PDB entry 7W0F | electron microscopy, 4.55 A resolution (low resolution: residue-level contacts below are approximate; hydrogen-bond / salt-bridge calls are withheld) | chains A and C of the 6 polymer chains in the assembly

# Chain A
Molecule: Dicer-2, isoform A
Organism: Drosophila melanogaster
Notes: EC 3.1.21.1, 3.1.26.-, 3.1.26.3, 3.6.1.3
UniProtKB: A1ZAW0 (A1ZAW0_DROME); numbering as in UniProt (aligned over 1-1722)
Sequence (1722 residues; row label = number of the first residue in the row):
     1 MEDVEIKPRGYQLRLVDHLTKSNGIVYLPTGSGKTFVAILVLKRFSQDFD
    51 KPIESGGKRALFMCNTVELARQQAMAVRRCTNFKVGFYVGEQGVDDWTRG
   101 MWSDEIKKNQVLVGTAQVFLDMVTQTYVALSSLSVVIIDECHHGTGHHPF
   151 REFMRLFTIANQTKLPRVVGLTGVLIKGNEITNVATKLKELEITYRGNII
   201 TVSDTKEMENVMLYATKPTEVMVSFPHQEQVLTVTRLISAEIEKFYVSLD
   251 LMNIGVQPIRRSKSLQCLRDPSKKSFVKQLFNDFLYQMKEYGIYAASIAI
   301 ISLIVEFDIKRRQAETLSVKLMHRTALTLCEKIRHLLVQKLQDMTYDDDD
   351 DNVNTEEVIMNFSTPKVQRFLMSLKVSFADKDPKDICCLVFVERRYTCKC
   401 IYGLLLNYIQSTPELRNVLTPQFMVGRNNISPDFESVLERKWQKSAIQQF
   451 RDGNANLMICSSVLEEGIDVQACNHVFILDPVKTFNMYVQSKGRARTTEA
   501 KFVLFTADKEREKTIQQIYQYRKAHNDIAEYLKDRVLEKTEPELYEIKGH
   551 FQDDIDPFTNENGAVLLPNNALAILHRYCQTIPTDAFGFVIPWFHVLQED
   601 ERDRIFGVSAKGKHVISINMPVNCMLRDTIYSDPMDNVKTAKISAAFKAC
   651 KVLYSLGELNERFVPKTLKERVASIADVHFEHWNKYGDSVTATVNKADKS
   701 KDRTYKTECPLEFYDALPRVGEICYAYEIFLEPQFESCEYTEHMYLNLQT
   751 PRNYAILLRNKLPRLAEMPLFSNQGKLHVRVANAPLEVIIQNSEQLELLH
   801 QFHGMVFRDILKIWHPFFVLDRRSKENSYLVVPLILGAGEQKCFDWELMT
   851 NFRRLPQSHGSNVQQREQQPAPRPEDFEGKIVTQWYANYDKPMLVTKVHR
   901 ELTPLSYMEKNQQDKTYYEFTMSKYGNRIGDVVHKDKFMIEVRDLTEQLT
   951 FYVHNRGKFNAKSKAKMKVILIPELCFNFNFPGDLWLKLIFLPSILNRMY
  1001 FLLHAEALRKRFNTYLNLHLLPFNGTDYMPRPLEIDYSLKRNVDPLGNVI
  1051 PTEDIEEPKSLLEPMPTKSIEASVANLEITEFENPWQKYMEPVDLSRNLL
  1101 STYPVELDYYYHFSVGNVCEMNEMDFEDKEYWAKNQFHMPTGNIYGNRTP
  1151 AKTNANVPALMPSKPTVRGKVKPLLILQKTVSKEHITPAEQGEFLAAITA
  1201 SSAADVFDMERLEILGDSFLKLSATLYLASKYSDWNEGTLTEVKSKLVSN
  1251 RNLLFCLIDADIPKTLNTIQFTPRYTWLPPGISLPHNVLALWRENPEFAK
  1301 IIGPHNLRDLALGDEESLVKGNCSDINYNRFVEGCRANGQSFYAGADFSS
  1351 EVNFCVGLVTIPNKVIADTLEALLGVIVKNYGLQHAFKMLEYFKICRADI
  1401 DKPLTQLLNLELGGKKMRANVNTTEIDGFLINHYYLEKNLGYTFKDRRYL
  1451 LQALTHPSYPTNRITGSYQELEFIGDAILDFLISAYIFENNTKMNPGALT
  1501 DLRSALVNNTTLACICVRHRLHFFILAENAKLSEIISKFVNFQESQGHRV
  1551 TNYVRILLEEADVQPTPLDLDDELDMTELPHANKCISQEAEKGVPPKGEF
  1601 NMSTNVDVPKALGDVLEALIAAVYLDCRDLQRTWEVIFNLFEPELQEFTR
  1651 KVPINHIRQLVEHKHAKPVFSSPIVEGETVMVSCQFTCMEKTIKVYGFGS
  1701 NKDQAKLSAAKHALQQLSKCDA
Not modelled in the structure: 1, 1041-1168, 1553-1601, 1655-1722
Reported in the primary citation:
  - mutagenesis - D1217N/D1476N: abolished catalytic activity
  - catalytic residues: Asp1217, Asp1476 (citing earlier work)

# Chain C
Molecule: siRNA
Sequence (52 nucleotides; each row starts with the number of its first residue):
     1 GAGACUUGGGCAAUGUGACUGCUGAUCAGCAGUCACAUUGCCCAAGUCUC
    51 UU
Not modelled in the structure: 22-52

# Interface between chain A and chain C
Contacting residue pairs (22; chain A residue first):
  Tyr740(A) with G1(C)
  Asn773(A) with G1(C); A2(C)
  Gln774(A) with G1(C)
  Arg943(A) with G1(C)
  Leu945(A) with G1(C)
  Thr946(A) with G1(C); A2(C)
  Lys962(A) with A2(C)
  Lys966(A) with G1(C)
  Tyr1037(A) with C11(C)
  Ser1038(A) with C11(C)
  Leu1039(A) with C11(C)
  Asp1476(A) with G21(C)
  Ser1504(A) with U20(C)
  Val1507(A) with G21(C)
  Asn1508(A) with U20(C); G21(C)
  Asn1509(A) with U20(C); G21(C)
  Thr1510(A) with G21(C)
  Glu1617(A) with G21(C)
Also at the interface, not in a pair above, chain A (23 interface residues in all): Asp944, Met967, Ser1201, Glu1210, Ala1505
Also at the interface, not in a pair above, chain C (8 interface residues in all): G10, A12, A13

# In short
23 residues of chain A and 8 residues of chain C are in contact. From the paper: catalytic residues Asp1217(A)
and Asp1476(A); D1217N/D1476N of chain A abolish catalytic activity.
Chain A is Dicer-2, isoform A (Drosophila melanogaster) and chain C is siRNA; the structure,
dmDicer2-LoqsPD-dsRNA Post-dicing status, was determined by electron microscopy, deposited together with 7W0A,
7W0B, 7W0C, 7W0D and 7W0E.
